Entry 3E2H (X-ray diffraction, 3.80 A resolution); this record covers chains B and C of the 4 polymer chains in the assembly.

[Chain B]
Name: T-cell receptor alpha chain V region PHDS58
Source organism: Mus musculus
Reference sequence: P01738 (TVA1_MOUSE); the author numbering skips numbers that UniProt does not, so the offset changes along the chain: 2-93 = UniProt 22-113; 99-115 = UniProt 114-130
Chain sequence (109 residues; row label = number of the first residue in the row; note: 5 numbers in that range are skipped by the numbering (no residue carries them; nothing is unmodelled there)):
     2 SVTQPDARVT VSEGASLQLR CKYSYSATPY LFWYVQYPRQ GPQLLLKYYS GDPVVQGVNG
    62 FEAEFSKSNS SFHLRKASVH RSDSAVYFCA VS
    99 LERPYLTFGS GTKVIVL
Construct notes: engineered mutation Pro-43 (Leu63 in P01738), Arg-82 (Trp102 in P01738), Leu-99 (Gly114 in P01738), Glu-100 (Phe115 in P01738), Arg-101 (Ala116 in P01738), Pro-102 (Ser117 in P01738), Tyr-103 (Ala118 in P01738)
Cystine bridges: Cys-22/Cys-90
UniProt features mapped onto this chain:
  - glycosylation: Asn-70 (N-linked (GlcNAc...) asparagine)

[Chain C]
Name: M67 TCR beta chain
Source organism: Mus musculus
Chain sequence (110 residues; numbered 2 to 118; 7 numbers in that range are skipped by the numbering (no residue carries them; nothing is unmodelled there); the number before each row is that of its first residue):
     2 AAVTQSPRNK VAVTGEKVTL SCNQTNNHNN MYWYRQDTGH ELRLIYYSYG AGSTEKGDIP
    62 DG
    65 YKASRPSQEN FSLTLESATP SQTSVYFCAS GGGG
   105 TLYFGAGTRL SVLS
Cystine bridges: Cys-23/Cys-92

[How chain B and chain C interact]
Residue-residue contacts (32):
  Phe-33(B) with Gly-98(C)
  Tyr-35(B) with Thr-105(C); Leu-106(C), hydrogen bond (side chain-backbone); Phe-108(C), hydrophobic
  Gln-37(B) with Gln-37(C), hydrogen bond; Phe-91(C)
  Gln-41(B) with Phe-91(C)
  Gly-42(B) with Phe-91(C); Gly-109(C)
  Pro-43(B) with Leu-43(C), hydrophobic; Phe-108(C)
  Leu-45(B) with Thr-105(C)
  Lys-48(B) with Thr-105(C)
  Tyr-50(B) with Gly-98(C); Thr-105(C), hydrogen bond
  Phe-89(B) with Gln-37(C); His-41(C)
  Glu-100(B) with Tyr-48(C)
  Arg-101(B) with Tyr-50(C)
  Pro-102(B) with Tyr-33(C), hydrogen bond (backbone-side chain); Gly-97(C); Gly-98(C)
  Tyr-103(B) with Tyr-35(C); Leu-45(C), hydrophobic; Tyr-48(C), hydrophobic
  Leu-104(B) with Tyr-35(C), hydrogen bond (backbone-side chain); Leu-106(C), hydrophobic
  Phe-106(B) with Tyr-35(C), hydrophobic; Glu-42(C); Leu-43(C), hydrophobic; Phe-108(C), hydrophobic
  Gly-107(B) with Glu-42(C)
Other interface residues (no listed pair), chain B (19 interface residues in all): Arg-40, Ser-108
Other interface residues (no listed pair), chain C (24 interface residues in all): Arg-9, Asn-31, Gly-40, Lys-57, Gly-58, Asp-59, Ala-110, Arg-113

[Summary]
The interface between chain B and chain C involves 19 residues on one side and 24 on the other, with 5
hydrogen bonds. Polar contacts include Tyr-35(B)/Leu-106(C), Gln-37(B)/Gln-37(C) and Tyr-50(B)/Thr-105(C).
Here chain B is T-cell receptor alpha chain V region PHDS58 and chain C is M67 TCR beta chain, both from Mus
musculus. Entry 3E2H (Structure of the m67 high-affinity mutant of the 2C TCR in complex with Ld/QL9) was
determined by X-ray diffraction together with 3E3Q from the same study.
